8PTX - chains C and X of the 5 polymer chains in the assembly; structure by electron microscopy, 2.87 A resolution.

# Chain C
Molecule: Elongator complex protein 3
From: Homo sapiens
Notes: EC 2.3.1.-
UniProt: Q9H9T3 (ELP3_HUMAN); residues 1-547 here = UniProt positions 1-547
Amino-acid sequence (581 residues; row label = number of the first residue in the row):
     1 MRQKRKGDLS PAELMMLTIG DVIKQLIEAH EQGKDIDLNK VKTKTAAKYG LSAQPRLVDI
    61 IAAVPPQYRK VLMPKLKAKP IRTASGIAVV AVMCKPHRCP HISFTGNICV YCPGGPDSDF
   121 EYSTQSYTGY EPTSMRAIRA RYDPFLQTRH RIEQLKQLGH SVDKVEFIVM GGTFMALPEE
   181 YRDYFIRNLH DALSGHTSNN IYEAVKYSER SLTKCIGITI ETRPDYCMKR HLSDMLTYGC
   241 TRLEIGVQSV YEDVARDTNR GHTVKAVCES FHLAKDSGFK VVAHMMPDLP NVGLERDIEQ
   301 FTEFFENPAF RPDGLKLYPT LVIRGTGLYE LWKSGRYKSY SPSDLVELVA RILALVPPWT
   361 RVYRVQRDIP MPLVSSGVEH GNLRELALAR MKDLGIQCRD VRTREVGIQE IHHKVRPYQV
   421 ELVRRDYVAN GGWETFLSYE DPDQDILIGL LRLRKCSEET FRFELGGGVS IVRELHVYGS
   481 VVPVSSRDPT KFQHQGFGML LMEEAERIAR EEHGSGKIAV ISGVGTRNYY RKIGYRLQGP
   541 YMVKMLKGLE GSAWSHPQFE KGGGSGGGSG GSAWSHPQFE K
Disordered / not traced: 1-9, 548-581
Construct notes: expression tag (548-581)
Bound ions: 4Fe-4S cluster Fe: Cys99, Cys109, Cys112 (together with methionine)
Ligand contacts:
  - 5'-deoxyadenosine (5AD): Tyr111, Cys112, Pro113, Ser126, Gln248, His284, Met286, Tyr318, Pro319, Thr320, Leu321, Arg367
  - acetyl coenzyme A (ACO): Gly86, Ile87, Lys164, Lys214, Ile216, Leu475, His476, Val477, Val484, Ser485, Arg487, Gln493, His494, Gln495, Gly496, Phe497, Gly498, Met499, Ile521, Ser522, Gly525, Thr526, Asn528, Tyr529, Tyr530
  - methionine (MET): Ser126, Gly171, Gly172, Thr173, Glu221, Thr222, Arg223, Ile245, Gly246, Arg260, His284
  - 4Fe-4S cluster (SF4): Cys99, His101, Ile108, Cys109, Cys112, Gln125, Ser126, Arg223, Arg260
Curated features (UniProtKB/Swiss-Prot):
  - binding site ([4Fe-4S] cluster): Cys99, Cys109, Cys112
  - binding site (acetyl-CoA): Lys164, Glu474 to Val477, Phe497 to Met499, Tyr530
  - modified residue: Ser161 (Phosphoserine), Tyr202 (Phosphotyrosine), Lys229 (N6-methyllysine), Tyr251 (Phosphotyrosine)
What the authors report for this chain:
  - binding site for acetyl coenzyme A: Lys164, His476, Val477 to Phe497, Gly498, Tyr529, Tyr530
  - conformationally variable residues (order/disorder transition): Val477 to Phe497
  - mutagenesis - K164A, K280A, Y363A, E474A, H476A: unchanged binding to tRNA Gln (chain X)
  - mutagenesis - C109S/C112S, K164A, K280A, Y318A, Y363A, R367A, E474A, H476A, Y529A/Y530A: decreased catalytic activity on acetyl coenzyme A
  - mutagenesis - R361A, R364A, Y529A/Y530A (94.7 +/- 5.2 nM): decreased binding to tRNA Gln (chain X)
  - 4Fe-4S cluster coordination: Cys99, Cys109, Cys112
  - binding site for 5'-deoxyadenosine: Arg367
  - binding site for tRNA Gln (chain X): Lys42, Thr43, Gln54, Arg56, Lys79, Arg82, Ser85, Arg151, Arg242, Arg361, Arg364, Arg367, Arg384, Arg402
  - mutagenesis - R361A, R364A: abolished catalytic activity on acetyl coenzyme A
  - catalytic residues: Lys280, Lys316, Tyr318, Tyr363, Glu474, Tyr478, Tyr529, Tyr530 (proposed by the authors, not directly observed)
  - post-translational modification sites: Lys280, Lys316, Tyr318 (proposed by the authors, not directly observed)
  - disease-associated variants - R242K, R402T: unchanged binding to tRNA Gln (chain X)
  - disease-associated variants - R242K, R402T: decreased catalytic activity on acetyl coenzyme A
  - disease-associated variants - I298S, D443N, R454K, R473K: decreased stability

# Chain X
Molecule: tRNA Gln
Sequence (75 nucleotides; each row starts with the number of its first residue):
     1 GGCCCCAUGG UGUAAUGGUU AGCACUCUGG ACUUUGAAUC CAGCGAUCCG AGUUCAAAUC
    61 UCGGUGGGAC CUCCA
Bound ions: Mg2+ site 1 near G12 (its only coordinating residue here); Mg2+ site 2 near A37 (its only coordinating residue here)

# Chain C / chain X interface
Residue-residue contacts (64; chain C residue first):
  Lys42(C) - C27(X)  sugar contact
  Thr43(C) - G10(X)  sugar contact
  Leu51(C) - G10(X)  hydrogen bond to the sugar
  Leu51(C) - U11(X)  sugar contact
  Ser52(C) - G10(X)  hydrogen bond to the base
  Ser52(C) - U11(X)  sugar contact
  Ala53(C) - G10(X)  sugar contact
  Ala53(C) - U26(X)  sugar contact
  Gln54(C) - G10(X)  hydrogen bond to the base
  Gln54(C) - U26(X)  hydrogen bond to the sugar
  Gln54(C) - C27(X)  sugar contact
  Pro55(C) - C27(X)  phosphate contact
  Arg56(C) - C27(X)  phosphate contact
  Arg56(C) - U28(X)  phosphate contact
  Arg56(C) - G36(X)  hydrogen bond to the base
  Leu57(C) - U28(X)  hydrogen bond to the phosphate
  Ala78(C) - G29(X)  phosphate contact
  Lys79(C) - G29(X)  salt bridge to the phosphate
  Lys79(C) - G30(X)  phosphate contact
  Lys79(C) - G36(X)  sugar contact
  Lys79(C) - A37(X)  salt bridge to the phosphate
  Pro80(C) - G30(X)  phosphate contact
  Ile81(C) - G30(X)  hydrogen bond to the phosphate
  Arg82(C) - C32(X)  hydrogen bond to the base
  Arg82(C) - U35(X)  hydrogen bond to the sugar
  Arg82(C) - G36(X)  salt bridge to the phosphate
  Ser85(C) - U33(X)  base contact
  Ile87(C) - U33(X)  base contact
  Val89(C) - U33(X)  sugar contact
  Glu131(C) - U34(X)  hydrogen bond to the base
  Pro132(C) - U34(X)  sugar contact
  Pro132(C) - U35(X)  sugar contact
  Thr133(C) - U34(X)  hydrogen bond to the phosphate
  Thr133(C) - U35(X)  phosphate contact
  Arg136(C) - U35(X)  salt bridge to the phosphate
  Arg151(C) - G36(X)  salt bridge to the phosphate
  Gln154(C) - G36(X)  hydrogen bond to the base
  Gln157(C) - G36(X)  base contact
  Leu158(C) - G36(X)  base contact
  Ile168(C) - U33(X)  base contact
  Met170(C) - U34(X)  sugar contact
  Arg242(C) - U33(X)  hydrogen bond to the base
  Lys316(C) - U34(X)  salt bridge to the phosphate
  Arg361(C) - U33(X)  base contact
  Tyr363(C) - C32(X)  sugar contact
  Tyr363(C) - U33(X)  sugar contact
  Arg364(C) - C32(X)  hydrogen bond to the sugar
  Arg364(C) - U34(X)  salt bridge to the phosphate
  Val365(C) - C32(X)  hydrogen bond to the phosphate
  Arg367(C) - U34(X)  base contact
  Asp368(C) - U34(X)  base contact
  Asp368(C) - U35(X)  base contact
  Gly381(C) - A31(X)  base contact
  Asn382(C) - A31(X)  sugar contact
  Asn382(C) - C40(X)  sugar contact
  Asn382(C) - C41(X)  sugar contact
  Arg384(C) - A31(X)  phosphate contact
  Arg384(C) - C32(X)  salt bridge to the phosphate
  Glu385(C) - G30(X)  hydrogen bond to the base
  Arg402(C) - A31(X)  salt bridge to the phosphate
  Arg402(C) - C32(X)  sugar contact
  Arg402(C) - U33(X)  salt bridge to the phosphate
  His412(C) - G30(X)  hydrogen bond to the phosphate
  His412(C) - A31(X)  salt bridge to the phosphate
Interface residues without a listed pair, chain C (49 interface residues in all): Ala46, Ala47, Val58, Ala91, Tyr127, His380, Leu383, Ile411

# In short
49 residues of chain C and 16 residues of chain X are in contact; the contacts include 17 hydrogen bonds and
11 salt bridges. Among the polar pairs are Ser52(C)-G10(X), Gln54(C)-G10(X) and Arg56(C)-G36(X). The paper
reports catalytic residues Lys280(C), Lys316(C) and Tyr318(C) among others; C109S/C112S, K164A and K280A of
chain C, among others, reduce catalytic activity on acetyl coenzyme A; 17 substitutions were tested in all.
Chain C is Elongator complex protein 3 (Homo sapiens) and chain X is tRNA Gln; the structure, Cryo-EM
structure of human Elp123 in complex with tRNA, acetyl-CoA, 5'-deoxyadenosine and methionine, was determined
by electron microscopy (same publication as 8PTY, 8PTZ and 8PU0).
